PDB entry 1MEO | X-ray diffraction, 1.72 A resolution | chain A

== Chain A ==
Protein: Phosphoribosylglycinamide formyltransferase
Organism: Homo sapiens
Notes: EC 2.1.2.2
UniProtKB: P22102 (PUR2_HUMAN); residues 1-203 here correspond to UniProt positions 808-1010 (UniProt number = residue number + 807)
Sequence (209 residues; numbered 1 to 209; the number before each row is that of its first residue):
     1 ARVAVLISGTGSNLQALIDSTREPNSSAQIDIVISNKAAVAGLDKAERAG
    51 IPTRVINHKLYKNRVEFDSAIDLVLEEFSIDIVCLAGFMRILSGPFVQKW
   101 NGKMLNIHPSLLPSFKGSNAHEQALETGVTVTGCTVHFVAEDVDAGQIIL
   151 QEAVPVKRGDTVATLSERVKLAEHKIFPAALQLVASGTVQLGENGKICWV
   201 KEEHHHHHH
Unresolved in the structure: 142-144, 206-209
Differences from the reference sequence: expression tag (204-209)
UniProt features mapped onto this chain:
  - active site: His-108 (Proton donor)
  - binding site (N(1)-(5-phospho-beta-D-ribosyl)glycinamide): Gly-11 to Asn-13, Lys-170 to Glu-173
  - binding site ((6R)-10-formyltetrahydrofolate): Arg-64, Met-89 to Leu-92, Asn-106, Ala-140 to Asp-144
  - site: Asp-144 (Raises pKa of active site His)

== Overview ==
From UniProt: active-site residue His-108, 7 N(1)-(5-phospho-beta-D-ribosyl)glycinamide-binding residues and
11 (6R)-10-formyltetrahydrofolate-binding residues.
Chain A is Phosphoribosylglycinamide formyltransferase (Homo sapiens); the structure, human glycinamide
ribonucleotide Transformylase at pH 4.2, was determined by X-ray diffraction (same publication as 1MEJ and
1MEN).
